PDB entry 5X74 | X-ray diffraction, 2.25 A resolution | chain A

# Chain A
Molecule: Retinal rod rhodopsin-sensitive cGMP 3', 5'-cyclic phosphodiesterase subunit delta
Organism: Homo sapiens
UniProtKB: O43924 (PDE6D_HUMAN); residues 1-150 here = UniProt positions 1-150
Chain sequence (150 residues; row label = number of the first residue in the row):
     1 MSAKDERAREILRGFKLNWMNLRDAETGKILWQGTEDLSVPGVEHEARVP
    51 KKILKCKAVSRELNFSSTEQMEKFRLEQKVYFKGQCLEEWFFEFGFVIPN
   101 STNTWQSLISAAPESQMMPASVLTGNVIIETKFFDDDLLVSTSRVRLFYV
Sequence notes: conflict Ser-110 (Glu in O43924)
Ligand contacts: compound (JAY; (2R)-2-(2-fluorophenyl)-3-[2-[4-[(2R)-2-(2-fluorophenyl)-4-oxidanylidene-1,2-dihydroquinazolin-3-yl]piperidin-1-yl]ethyl]-1,2-dihydroquinazolin-4-one): Leu-17, Met-20, Leu-22, Trp-32, Leu-38, Ala-47, Ile-53, Leu-54, Cys-56, Val-59, Arg-61, Leu-63, Gln-78, Val-80, Leu-87, Glu-88, Trp-90, Ile-109, Ser-110, Ala-111, Met-117, Leu-123, Ile-129, Thr-131, Phe-133, Val-145, Leu-147, Tyr-149
Swiss-Prot annotation at these positions:
  - region: Arg-144 to Val-150 (Required for association with membranes)

# Overview
Chain A binds compound.
Chain A is Retinal rod rhodopsin-sensitive cGMP 3', 5'-cyclic phosphodiesterase subunit delta (Homo sapiens);
the structure, The crystal Structure PDE delta in complex with compound (R, R)-1g, was determined by X-ray
diffraction (same publication as 5X73).
